PDB entry 6MPF | X-ray diffraction, 3.33 A resolution | chains A and J of the 23 polymer chains in the assembly

[Chain A]
Molecule: 16S rRNA
Source organism: Thermus thermophilus HB8 (strain HB8 / ATCC 27634 / DSM 579)
Sequence (1508 nucleotides; row label = number of the first residue in the row; note: 4 numbers in that range are skipped by the numbering (no residue carries them; nothing is unmodelled there)):
     5 UGGAGAGUUU GAUCCUGGCU CAGGGUGAAC GCUGGCGGCG UGCCUAAGAC AUGCAAGUCG
    65 UGCGGGCCGC GGGGUUUUAC UCCGUGGUCA GCGGCGGACG GGUGAGUAAC GCGUGGGUGA
   125 CCUACCCGGA AGAGGGGGAC AACCCGGGGA AACUCGGGCU AAUCCCCCAU GUGGACCCGC
   185 CCCUUGGGGU GUGUCCAAAG GGCUUUGCCC GCUUCCGGAU GGGCCCGCGU CCCAUCAGCU
   245 AGUUGGUGGG GUAAUGGCCC ACCAAGGCGA CGACGGGUAG CCGGUCUGAG AGGAUGGCCG
   305 GCCACAGGGG CACUGAGACA CGGGCCCCAC UCCUACGGGA GGCAGCAGUU AGGAAUCUUC
   365 CGCAAUGGGC GCAAGCCUGA CGGAGCGACG CCGCUUGGAG GAAGAAGCCC UUCGGGGUGU
   425 AAACUCCUGA ACCCGGGACG AAACCCCCGA CGAGGGGACU GACGGUACCG GGGUAAUAGC
   485 GCCGGCCAAC UCCGUGCCAG CAGCCGCGGU AAUACGGAGG GCGCGAGCGU UACCCGGAUU
   545 CACUGGGCGU AAAGGGCGUG UAGGCGGCCU GGGGCGUCCC AUGUGAAAGA CCACGGCUCA
   605 ACCGUGGGGG AGCGUGGGAU ACGCUCAGGC UAGACGGUGG GAGAGGGUGG UGGAAUUCCC
   665 GGAGUAGCGG UGAAAUGCGC AGAUACCGGG AGGAACGCCG AUGGCGAAGG CAGCCACCUG
   725 GUCCACCCGU GACGCUGAGG CGCGAAAGCG UGGGGAGCAA ACCGGAUUAG AUACCCGGGU
   785 AGUCCACGCC CUAAACGAUG CGCGCUAGGU CUCUGGGUCU CCUGGGGGCC GAAGCUAACG
   845 CGUUAAGCGC GCCGCCUGGG GAGUACGGCC GCAAGGCUGA AACUCAAAGG AAUUGACGGG
   905 GGCCCGCACA AGCGGUGGAG CAUGUGGUUU AAUUCGAAGC AACGCGAAGA ACCUUACCAG
   965 GCCUUGACAU GCUAGGGAAC CCGGGUGAAA GCCUGGGGUG CCCCGCGAGG GGAGCCCUAG
  1025 CACAGGUGCU GCAUGGCCGU CGUCAGCUCG UGCCGUGAGG UGUUGGGUUA AGUCCCGCAA
  1085 CGAGCGCAAC CCCCGCCGUU AGUUGCCAGC GGUUCGGCCG GGCACUCUAA CGGGACUGCC
  1145 CGCGAAAGCG GGAGGAAGGA GGGGACGACG UCUGGUCAGC AUGGCCCUUA CGGCCUGGGC
  1205 GACACACGUG CUACAAUGCC CACUACAAAG CGAUGCCACC CGGCAACGGG GAGCUAAUCG
  1265 CAAAAAGGUG GGCCCAGUUC GGAUUGGGGU CUGCAACCCG ACCCCAUGAA GCCGGAAUCG
  1325 CUAGUAAUCG CGGAUCAGCC AUGCCGCGGU GAAUACGUUC CCGGGCCUUG UACACACCGC
  1385 CCGUCACGCC AUGGGAGCGG GCUCUACCCG AAGUCGCCGG GAGCCUACGG GCAGGCGCCG
  1445 AGGGUAGGGC CCGUGACUGG GGCGAAGUCG UAACAAGGUA GCUGUACCGG AAGGUGCGGC
  1505 UGGAUCA
  1516 C
Ion coordination: Mg2+ site 1 near G21 (its only coordinating residue here); Mg2+ site 2 near A53 (its only coordinating residue here); Mg2+ site 3: U62, G98; Mg2+ site 4: G69, G70; Mg2+ site 5: A109, G110, G284; Mg2+ site 6: G117, U118, G231; Mg2+ site 7 near C169 (its only coordinating residue here); Mg2+ site 8 near A201 (its only coordinating residue here); Mg2+ site 9: G294, G541; Mg2+ site 10 near A310 (its only coordinating residue here); Mg2+ site 11 near G319 (its only coordinating residue here); Mg2+ site 12 near C323 (its only coordinating residue here); 48 more Mg2+ sites not listed
Small-molecule neighbours: paromomycin (PAR): G1387, U1388, C1389, A1390, C1391, G1466, C1467, G1468, A1469, A1470, G1471, U1472, C1473

[Chain J]
Name: 30S ribosomal protein S10
Source organism: Thermus thermophilus (strain HB8 / ATCC 27634 / DSM 579)
Reference sequence: Q5SHN7 (RS10_THET8); numbering as in UniProt (aligned over 3-100)
Chain sequence (98 residues; row label = number of the first residue in the row):
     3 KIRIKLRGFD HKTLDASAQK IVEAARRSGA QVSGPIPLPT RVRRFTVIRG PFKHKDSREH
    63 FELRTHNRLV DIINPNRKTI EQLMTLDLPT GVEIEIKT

[How chain A and chain J interact]
Residue-residue contacts (76):
  G940(A) with Phe54(J), sugar contact
  A941(A) with Phe54(J), sugar contact; Lys55(J), hydrogen bond to the sugar
  A942(A) with Lys55(J), salt bridge to the phosphate
  A946(A) with Lys55(J), hydrogen bond to the phosphate; His56(J), salt bridge to the phosphate
  C947(A) with Lys57(J), phosphate contact
  G948(A) with Lys57(J), salt bridge to the phosphate
  C949(A) with Lys55(J), sugar contact; His56(J), sugar contact; Lys57(J), salt bridge to the phosphate
  G950(A) with Pro53(J), sugar contact; Phe54(J), base contact; Lys55(J), hydrogen bond to the sugar
  A952(A) with Thr48(J), base contact; Arg60(J), base contact
  G1040(A) with Pro53(J), base contact
  C1041(A) with Arg51(J), sugar contact; Gly52(J), sugar contact; Pro53(J), base contact
  C1042(A) with Arg51(J), sugar contact; Gly52(J), sugar contact; His56(J), hydrogen bond to the sugar; Ser59(J), hydrogen bond to the phosphate
  G1043(A) with Arg51(J), phosphate contact; His56(J), hydrogen bond to the sugar; Ser59(J), hydrogen bond to the phosphate
  A1105(A) with Arg28(J), salt bridge to the phosphate; Ser35(J), phosphate contact; Gly36(J), phosphate contact; Pro37(J), hydrogen bond to the sugar; Ile38(J), sugar contact; Pro39(J), base contact
  G1106(A) with Ser35(J), phosphate contact; Gly36(J), phosphate contact; Ile38(J), sugar contact
  U1107(A) with Arg5(J), hydrogen bond to the base; Asp73(J), base contact
  U1132(A) with Pro39(J), base contact; Leu40(J), sugar contact; Pro41(J), sugar contact
  A1133(A) with Pro39(J), sugar contact; Pro41(J), sugar contact; Thr42(J), phosphate contact; Arg70(J), phosphate contact
  A1134(A) with His13(J), hydrogen bond to the phosphate; Asp17(J), sugar contact; His68(J), phosphate contact; Arg70(J), salt bridge to the phosphate
  C1135(A) with His13(J), salt bridge to the phosphate
  C1170(A) with Arg51(J), salt bridge to the phosphate
  G1178(A) with His56(J), base contact
  G1179(A) with Pro53(J), base contact; Phe54(J), sugar contact; Lys55(J), sugar contact
  U1180(A) with Phe54(J), sugar contact
  G1183(A) with Pro53(J), base contact
  G1234(A) with Val44(J), phosphate contact; Arg46(J), salt bridge to the phosphate
  C1235(A) with Arg43(J), phosphate contact; Val44(J), phosphate contact; Arg45(J), phosphate contact
  G1236(A) with Arg43(J), base contact; Arg45(J), salt bridge to the phosphate
  U1259(A) with Lys99(J), hydrogen bond to the base
  A1260(A) with Lys7(J), salt bridge to the phosphate; Arg9(J), salt bridge to the phosphate; Arg43(J), base contact
  A1261(A) with Lys7(J), salt bridge to the phosphate; Pro41(J), sugar contact; Arg43(J), salt bridge to the phosphate
  C1348(A) with Arg60(J), hydrogen bond to the sugar
  C1349(A) with Thr48(J), sugar contact; Arg60(J), sugar contact; His62(J), phosphate contact
  G1350(A) with His62(J), salt bridge to the phosphate
Interface residues without a listed pair, chain A (37 interface residues in all): U1104, A1169, U1262
Interface residues without a listed pair, chain J (35 interface residues in all): Asp58, Leu71

[In short]
The interface between chain A and chain J involves 37 residues on one side and 35 on the other; the contacts
include 12 hydrogen bonds and 15 salt bridges. Among the polar pairs are U1107(A)-Arg5(J), U1259(A)-Lys99(J)
and A941(A)-Lys55(J). Bound to chain A: paromomycin.
Chain A is 16S rRNA (Thermus thermophilus HB8 (strain HB8 / ATCC 27634 / DSM 579)) and chain J is 30S
ribosomal protein S10 (Thermus thermophilus (strain HB8 / ATCC 27634 / DSM 579)); the structure, Structure of
the Thermus thermophilus 30S ribosomal subunit complexed with a 2-thiocytidine (s2C32) and inosine (I34) ...,
was determined by X-ray diffraction, deposited together with 6DTI, 6MKN and 6MPI.
